Entry 9GJ1 (X-ray diffraction, 1.62 A resolution); this record covers chains A and B.

[Chain A]
Protein: Glutamate receptor
From: Rattus norvegicus
UniProtKB: chimeric construct of G3V9C5, A0A7J8EZV6: residues 401-539 from G3V9C5 (G3V9C5_RAT) positions 401-539 (same numbers); residues 661-802 from A0A7J8EZV6 positions 320-461 (UniProt number = residue number - 341)
Sequence (285 residues; row label = number of the first residue in the row; note: 119 numbers in that range are skipped by the numbering (no residue carries them; nothing is unmodelled there)):
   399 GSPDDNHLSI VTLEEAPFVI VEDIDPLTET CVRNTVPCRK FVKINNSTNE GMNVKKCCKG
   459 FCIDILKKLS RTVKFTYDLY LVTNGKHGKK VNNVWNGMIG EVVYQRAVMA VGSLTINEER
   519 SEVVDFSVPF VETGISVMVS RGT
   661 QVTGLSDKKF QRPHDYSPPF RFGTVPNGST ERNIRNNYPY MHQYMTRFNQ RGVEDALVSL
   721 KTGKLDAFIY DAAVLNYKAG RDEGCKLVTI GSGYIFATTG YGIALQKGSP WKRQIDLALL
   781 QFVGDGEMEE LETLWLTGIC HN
Disordered / not traced: 399-401, 801-802
Sequence notes: expression tag (399-400); linker (540-541); conflict Arg707 (Lys366 in A0A7J8EZV6), Arg711 (Lys370 in A0A7J8EZV6)
Disulfides: Cys429-Cys455, Cys436-Cys456, Cys745-Cys800
Ligand contacts: glutamic acid (GLU): His485, Ser511, Leu512, Thr513, Arg518, Gly688, Ser689, Thr690, Tyr730, Asp731, Tyr761

[Chain B]
Protein: Isoform 1 of Glutamate receptor ionotropic, NMDA 1
From: Homo sapiens
UniProtKB: Q05586 (NMDZ1_HUMAN), isoform Q05586-2; residue numbers follow UniProt; this construct covers 394-544, 663-800
Sequence (291 residues; each row starts with the number of its first residue; note: 116 numbers in that range are skipped by the numbering (no residue carries them; nothing is unmodelled there)):
   394 MSTRLKIVTI HQEPFVYVKP TLSDGTCKEE FTVNGDPVKK VICTGPNDTS PGSPRHTVPQ
   454 CCYGFCIDLL IKLARTMNFT YEVHLVADGK FGTQERVNNS NKKEWNGMMG ELLSGQADMI
   514 VAPLTINNER AQYIEFSKPF KYQGLTILVK KGT
   663 RITGINDPRL RNPSDKFIYA TVKQSSVDIY FRRQVELSTM YRHMEKHNYE SAAEAIQAVR
   723 DNKLHAFIWD SAVLEFEASQ KCDLVTTGEL FFRSGFGIGM RKDSPWKQNV SLSILKSHEN
   783 GFMEDLDKTW VRYQECDS
Disordered / not traced: 394-396, 441-448, 795-800
Sequence notes: linker (545-546)
Swiss-Prot annotation at these positions:
  - binding site (glycine): Pro516, Thr518, Arg523, Ser688, Asp732
  - glycosylation (N-linked (GlcNAc...) asparagine): Asn440, Asn471, Asn491, Asn674, Asn771
  - natural variant: Ser688 (S688Y: In NDHMSD)
Disulfides: Cys420-Cys454, Cys436-Cys455
Ligand contacts: A1IME ((2R)-2-azanyl-3-[(7-methylthieno[3,2-b]pyridin-2-yl)carbonylamino]propanoic acid): Phe484, Pro516, Leu517, Thr518, Arg523, Gln536, Gly537, Leu538, Ser687, Ser688, Val689, Tyr692, Trp731, Asp732, Phe753, Phe754, Ser756, Phe758

[Interface between chain A and chain B]
Residue-residue contacts - 43 pairs, chain A then chain B:
  Ile514(A) - Lys531(B)
  Ile514(A) - Leu777(B)  hydrophobic
  Asn515(A) - Leu777(B)
  Asn515(A) - Glu781(B)
  Glu516(A) - Leu774(B)
  Glu516(A) - Leu777(B)
  Glu516(A) - Lys778(B)
  Glu516(A) - Glu781(B)  hydrogen bond (backbone-side chain)
  Ser519(A) - Gln770(B)  hydrogen bond (backbone-side chain)
  Ser519(A) - Leu774(B)
  Ser519(A) - Leu777(B)
  Phe524(A) - Lys531(B)  hydrogen bond (backbone-side chain)
  Ser525(A) - Lys531(B)  hydrogen bond (backbone-side chain)
  Pro527(A) - Pro532(B)
  Pro527(A) - Tyr535(B)
  Glu530(A) - Tyr535(B)
  Glu530(A) - Arg755(B)  salt bridge
  Asn693(A) - Glu781(B)  hydrogen bond (side chain-backbone)
  Asn697(A) - Glu781(B)  hydrogen bond (side chain-backbone)
  Asn697(A) - Asn782(B)
  Tyr754(A) - Glu786(B)  hydrogen bond
  Tyr754(A) - Arg794(B)  hydrogen bond
  Phe756(A) - Glu781(B)
  Phe756(A) - Glu786(B)
  Ala757(A) - His780(B)
  Thr758(A) - His780(B)  hydrogen bond
  Thr759(A) - Tyr535(B)
  Gly760(A) - Tyr535(B)
  Lys767(A) - Gln770(B)
  Arg773(A) - Gln525(B)  hydrogen bond (side chain-backbone)
  Arg773(A) - Lys764(B)
  Leu777(A) - Asn521(B)  hydrogen bond (backbone-side chain)
  Leu777(A) - Ala524(B)  hydrophobic
  Leu777(A) - Gln525(B)
  Leu780(A) - Asn520(B)
  Leu780(A) - Asn521(B)
  Leu780(A) - Ala524(B)  hydrophobic
  Gln781(A) - Asn521(B)
  Val783(A) - Phe754(B)
  Val783(A) - Arg755(B)
  Gly784(A) - Tyr692(B)
  Gly784(A) - Phe754(B)
  Glu789(A) - Phe754(B)
Other interface residues (no listed pair), chain A (27 interface residues in all): Glu520, Val526, Lys772
Other interface residues (no listed pair), chain B (24 interface residues in all): Ile519, Glu528, Phe753, Gly783

[In short]
27 residues of chain A face 24 of chain B across their interface; the contacts include 11 hydrogen bonds and 1
salt bridge. Polar pairs include Glu530(A)-Arg755(B), Glu516(A)-Glu781(B) and Ser519(A)-Gln770(B). Bound to
chain A: glutamic acid. Ligands of chain B: compound A1IME.
Here chain A is Glutamate receptor (Rattus norvegicus) and chain B is Isoform 1 of Glutamate receptor
ionotropic, NMDA 1 (Homo sapiens). Entry 9GJ1 (NMDA bound to compound 339) was determined by X-ray diffraction
together with 9GIB and 9GIG from the same study.
